PDB entry 6XIC | X-ray diffraction, 1.38 A resolution | chains B and I of the 3 polymer chains in the assembly

[Chain B]
Molecule: Proprotein convertase subtilisin/kexin type 9
Organism: Homo sapiens
Notes: EC 3.4.21.-
Reference sequence: Q8NBP7 (PCSK9_HUMAN); residues 153-452 here = UniProt positions 153-452
Amino-acid sequence (308 residues; each row starts with the number of its first residue):
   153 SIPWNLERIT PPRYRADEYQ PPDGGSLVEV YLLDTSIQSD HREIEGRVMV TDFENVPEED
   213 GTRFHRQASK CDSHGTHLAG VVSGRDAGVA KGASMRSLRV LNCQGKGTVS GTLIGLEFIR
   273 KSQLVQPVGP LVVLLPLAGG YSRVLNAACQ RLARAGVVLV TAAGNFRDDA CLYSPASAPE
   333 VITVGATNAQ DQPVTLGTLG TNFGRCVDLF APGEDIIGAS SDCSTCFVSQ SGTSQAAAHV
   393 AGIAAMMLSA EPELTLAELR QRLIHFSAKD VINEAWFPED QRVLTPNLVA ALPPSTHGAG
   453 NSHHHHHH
Not modelled in the structure: 165-169, 447-460
Cystine bridges: C223-C255, C323-C358, C375-C378
Differences from the reference sequence: expression tag (453-460)

[Chain I]
Molecule: Peptide 40
Amino-acid sequence (9 residues; row label = number of the first residue in the row):
     1 XKAXXDHYX
Covalent attachments: covalent link Z9J_1-3WX_9
Modified positions: Z9J (3-{[(3-{[(2-aminoethyl)sulfanyl]methyl}phenyl)methyl]sulfanyl}propanoic acid) at position 1, FTR (fluorotryptophane) at position 4, FTR (fluorotryptophane) at position 5, 3WX (2-methyl-L-proline) at position 9; A3 (D-alanine; DAL)

[Interface between chain B and chain I]
Pairs across the interface (30; chain B residue first):
  S153(B) with Z9J_1(I)
  P155(B) with Z9J_1(I); Y8(I)
  W156(B) with Z9J_1(I)
  D238(B) with Y8(I), hydrogen bond (backbone-side chain)
  A239(B) with Y8(I), hydrophobic
  D367(B) with Z9J_1(I); K2(I)
  I369(B) with Z9J_1(I); FTR_5(I); 3WX_9(I)
  S372(B) with FTR_4(I)
  D374(B) with FTR_4(I)
  T377(B) with D6(I), hydrogen bond (side chain-backbone); H7(I), hydrogen bond (backbone-backbone)
  C378(B) with FTR_4(I); FTR_5(I); D6(I)
  F379(B) with FTR_4(I); FTR_5(I), hydrogen bond (backbone-backbone); H7(I); Y8(I); 3WX_9(I)
  V380(B) with A3(I); FTR_4(I); FTR_5(I)
  S381(B) with Z9J_1(I); K2(I); A3(I), hydrogen bond (side chain-backbone); FTR_5(I)
Interface residues without a listed pair, chain B (15 interface residues in all): I154

[Summary]
15 residues of chain B face 9 of chain I across their interface, with 5 hydrogen bonds. Among the polar pairs
are D238(B)-Y8(I), T377(B)-D6(I) and S381(B)-A3(I).
Here chain B is Proprotein convertase subtilisin/kexin type 9 (Homo sapiens) and chain I is Peptide 40. Entry
6XIC (PCSK9(deltaCRD) in complex with cyclic peptide 40) was determined by X-ray diffraction, deposited
together with 6XIB, 6XID, 6XIE and 6XIF.
